6NAE - chains A and B; structure by X-ray diffraction, 2.75 A resolution.

[Chain A]
Name: Envelope glycoprotein
From: Zaire ebolavirus (strain Mayinga-76)
Notes: fragment: EbzaA.19907.a.HE11
UniProt: Q05320 (VGP_EBOZM); the construct lacks a stretch of the UniProt sequence, so the offset changes along the chain: 32-312 = UniProt 32-312; 313-350 = UniProt 464-501
Chain sequence (330 residues; numbered 28 to 357; the number before each row is that of its first residue; X marks 7 residues of unknown identity (built as UNK)):
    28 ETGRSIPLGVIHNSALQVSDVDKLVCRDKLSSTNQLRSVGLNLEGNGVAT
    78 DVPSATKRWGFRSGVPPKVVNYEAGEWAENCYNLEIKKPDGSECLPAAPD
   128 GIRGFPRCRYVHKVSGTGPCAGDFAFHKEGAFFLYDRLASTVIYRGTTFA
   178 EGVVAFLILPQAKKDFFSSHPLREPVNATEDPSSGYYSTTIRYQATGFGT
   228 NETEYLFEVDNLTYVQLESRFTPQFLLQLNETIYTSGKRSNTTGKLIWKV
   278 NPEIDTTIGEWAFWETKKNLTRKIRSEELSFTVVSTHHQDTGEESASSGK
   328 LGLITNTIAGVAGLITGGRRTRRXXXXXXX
Not modelled in the structure: 28-31, 188-210, 281-287, 293-350
Cystine bridges: C108-C135, C121-C147
Glycans and other covalent adducts: N-acetylglucosamine (NAG) linked to N228, N238, N257, N268
Differences from the reference sequence: expression tag (28-31); engineered mutation A42 (Thr in Q05320)
Small-molecule neighbours: KHG ((1S,3R,5R,7S)-N-(trans-4-aminocyclohexyl)-3-methyl-5-phenyltricyclo[3.3.1.1~3,7~]decane-1-carboxamide): R64, V66, G67, L68, A101, G102, E103, L184, L186
Swiss-Prot annotation at these positions:
  - site: L57 (Involved in receptor recognition and/or post-binding events), L63 (Involved in receptor recognition and/or post-binding events), R64 (Involved in receptor recognition and/or post-binding events), F88 (Involved in receptor recognition and/or post-binding events), K95 (Involved in receptor recognition and/or post-binding events), I170 (Involved in receptor recognition and/or post-binding events), R350 (Cleavage)
  - glycosylation (N-linked (GlcNAc...) asparagine): N40, N204, N228, N238, N257, N268, N296
From the paper describing this entry:
  - binding site for KHG: R64, V66, L184, L186
  - conformationally variable residues (loop rearrangement): F193 to S195

[Chain B]
Name: Envelope glycoprotein
From: Zaire ebolavirus (strain Mayinga-76)
UniProt: Q05320 (VGP_EBOZM); residues 502-632 here = UniProt positions 502-632
Chain sequence (168 residues; numbered 502 to 669; the number before each row is that of its first residue):
   502 EAIVNAQPKCNPNLHYWTTQDEGAAIGLAWIPYFGPAAEGIYIEGLMHNQ
   552 DGLICGLRQLANETTQALQLFLRATTELRTFSILNRKAIDFLLQRWGGTC
   602 HILGPDCCIEPADWTKNITDKIDQIIHDFVDGSGYIPEAPRDGQAYVRKD
   652 GEWVLLSTFLGTHHHHHH
Not modelled in the structure: 619-669
Cystine bridges: C511-C556, C601-C608
Glycans and other covalent adducts: N-acetylglucosamine (NAG) linked to N563
Differences from the reference sequence: engineered mutation A613 (His in Q05320); expression tag (633-669)
Small-molecule neighbours: KHG ((1S,3R,5R,7S)-N-(trans-4-aminocyclohexyl)-3-methyl-5-phenyltricyclo[3.3.1.1~3,7~]decane-1-carboxamide): L515, Y517, M548, L558
Swiss-Prot annotation at these positions:
  - region: G524 to A539 (Fusion peptide)
  - glycosylation (N-linked (GlcNAc...) asparagine): N563, N618
  - mutagenesis: C511 (C511G: Induces GP1 secretion. Complete loss of virus capability to enter into host cell), G528 (G528R: Reduced infectivity), L529 (L529A/R: Reduced infectivity), I532 (I532A: Reduced infectivity; I532R: Almost complete loss of infectivity. No effect on transport of GP to the cell surface and incorporation onto virions), F535 (F535A: Reduced infectivity; F535R: Almost complete loss of infectivity. No effect on transport of GP to the cell surface and incorporation onto virions), G536 (G536A: Almost complete loss of infectivity. No effect on transport of GP to the cell surface and incorporation onto virions), P537 (P537R: Almost complete loss of infectivity. No effect on transport of GP to the cell surface and incorporation onto virions), C556 (C556S: Induces GP1 secretion. Complete loss of virus capability to enter into host cell), N563 (N563D: Reduced levels of expression of GP, GP1 and GP2. 20% loss of virus capability to enter into host cell), C601 (C601S: Induces GP1 secretion. Complete loss of virus capability to enter into host cell), C608 (C608G: Induces GP1 secretion. Complete loss of virus capability to enter into host cell), C609 (C609G: Induces GP1 secretion. Complete loss of virus capability to enter into host cell), 2 further mutagenesis entries in UniProt
From the paper describing this entry:
  - binding site for KHG: L515, Y517, M548, L558

[Interface between chain A and chain B]
Residue-residue contacts (106):
  S32(A) - K588(B)
  I33(A) - A568(B)  hydrophobic
  I33(A) - L569(B)  hydrophobic
  I33(A) - F572(B)  hydrophobic
  I33(A) - K588(B)  hydrogen bond (backbone-side chain)
  P34(A) - T565(B)
  P34(A) - A568(B)
  L35(A) - K588(B)
  G36(A) - L561(B)
  S41(A) - D552(B)
  L43(A) - I504(B)
  L43(A) - L554(B)
  L43(A) - G557(B)
  L43(A) - L558(B)
  L43(A) - L561(B)  hydrophobic
  Q44(A) - E502(B)
  Q44(A) - I504(B)
  V45(A) - E502(B)  hydrogen bond (backbone-backbone)
  V45(A) - I504(B)  hydrophobic
  V45(A) - L561(B)  hydrophobic
  V48(A) - Q595(B)  hydrogen bond (backbone-side chain)
  L51(A) - R596(B)
  L51(A) - D607(B)
  V52(A) - R596(B)  hydrogen bond (backbone-side chain)
  C53(A) - C609(B)  disulfide
  D55(A) - F592(B)
  L57(A) - F592(B)  hydrophobic
  T60(A) - N586(B)
  L63(A) - L585(B)
  L63(A) - A589(B)  hydrophobic
  R64(A) - T519(B)  hydrogen bond
  R64(A) - L585(B)
  S65(A) - L585(B)
  L68(A) - L558(B)
  L68(A) - A562(B)  hydrophobic
  G72(A) - K510(B)
  G72(A) - C511(B)
  G72(A) - N512(B)  hydrogen bond (backbone-backbone)
  G72(A) - R559(B)
  N73(A) - Q508(B)
  N73(A) - P509(B)
  N73(A) - K510(B)  hydrogen bond (backbone-backbone)
  N73(A) - R559(B)
  G74(A) - K510(B)
  K95(A) - L573(B)  hydrogen bond (side chain-backbone)
  K95(A) - R574(B)
  K95(A) - T576(B)  hydrogen bond (side chain-backbone)
  K95(A) - E578(B)
  V96(A) - L579(B)  hydrogen bond (backbone-backbone)
  V96(A) - R580(B)
  V96(A) - T581(B)  hydrogen bond (backbone-backbone)
  V97(A) - T581(B)
  V97(A) - I584(B)  hydrophobic
  N98(A) - T581(B)  hydrogen bond (backbone-backbone)
  N98(A) - F582(B)
  Y99(A) - W518(B)  hydrophobic
  E100(A) - T519(B)  hydrogen bond (backbone-side chain)
  E100(A) - L585(B)
  A101(A) - W518(B)
  A101(A) - T519(B)
  G102(A) - Y517(B)
  G102(A) - W518(B)  hydrogen bond (backbone-backbone)
  E103(A) - L515(B)
  E103(A) - H516(B)
  E103(A) - W518(B)  hydrogen bond (backbone-side chain)
  E103(A) - R559(B)  salt bridge
  W104(A) - H516(B)  hydrogen bond (backbone-backbone)
  W104(A) - Y517(B)  hydrogen bond (side chain-backbone)
  W104(A) - W518(B)
  W104(A) - E545(B)
  P126(A) - R580(B)
  D127(A) - R580(B)  hydrogen bond (backbone-side chain)
  F132(A) - W518(B)
  P133(A) - W518(B)
  P133(A) - Y543(B)
  R134(A) - W518(B)
  R134(A) - E540(B)
  R134(A) - Y543(B)
  G157(A) - T566(B)
  G157(A) - Q570(B)  hydrogen bond (backbone-side chain)
  A158(A) - Q570(B)
  F159(A) - L569(B)  hydrophobic
  F159(A) - Q570(B)
  F159(A) - L573(B)  hydrophobic
  D163(A) - Y543(B)  hydrogen bond
  R164(A) - W518(B)
  R164(A) - I542(B)
  R164(A) - Y543(B)
  L165(A) - F582(B)  hydrophobic
  T168(A) - Q570(B)
  V180(A) - A562(B)
  V180(A) - N563(B)
  V180(A) - T566(B)
  V181(A) - A562(B)
  V181(A) - T565(B)
  V181(A) - L569(B)  hydrophobic
  A182(A) - A562(B)  hydrophobic
  F183(A) - T565(B)
  F183(A) - I584(B)  hydrophobic
  F183(A) - L585(B)  hydrophobic
  L184(A) - L558(B)  hydrophobic
  A289(A) - K510(B)
  W291(A) - C511(B)
  W291(A) - N512(B)
  W291(A) - P513(B)
  E292(A) - K510(B)  salt bridge
Other interface residues (no listed pair), chain A (65 interface residues in all): I38, A42, K50, K56, V66, N69, G128, I129, R130, S211, W288, F290
Other interface residues (no listed pair), chain B (56 interface residues in all): A503, N514, T520, A539, E564, P606, C608
Inter-chain disulfides: C53(A)-C609(B)

[Summary]
The interface between chain A and chain B involves 65 residues on one side and 56 on the other; the contacts
include 1 disulfide bond, 20 hydrogen bonds and 2 salt bridges. Among the polar pairs are E103(A)-R559(B),
E292(A)-K510(B) and I33(A)-K588(B). The paper reports a binding site for KHG at R64(A), V66(A) and L515(B)
among others; conformational variability at F193(A).
Chain A is Envelope glycoprotein and chain B is Envelope glycoprotein, both from Zaire ebolavirus (strain
Mayinga-76); the structure, Crystal Structure of Ebola zaire GP protein with bound ARN0074898, was determined
by X-ray diffraction.
